2QE2 - chain A; structure by X-ray diffraction, 2.90 A resolution.

Chain A:
Name: RNA-directed RNA polymerase
From: Hepatitis C virus subtype 1b
Notes: EC 2.7.7.48
UniProt: Q99AU2 (Q99AU2_9HEPC); residues 1-570 here correspond to UniProt positions 2420-2989 (UniProt number = residue number + 2419)
Amino-acid sequence (578 residues; row label = number of the first residue in the row):
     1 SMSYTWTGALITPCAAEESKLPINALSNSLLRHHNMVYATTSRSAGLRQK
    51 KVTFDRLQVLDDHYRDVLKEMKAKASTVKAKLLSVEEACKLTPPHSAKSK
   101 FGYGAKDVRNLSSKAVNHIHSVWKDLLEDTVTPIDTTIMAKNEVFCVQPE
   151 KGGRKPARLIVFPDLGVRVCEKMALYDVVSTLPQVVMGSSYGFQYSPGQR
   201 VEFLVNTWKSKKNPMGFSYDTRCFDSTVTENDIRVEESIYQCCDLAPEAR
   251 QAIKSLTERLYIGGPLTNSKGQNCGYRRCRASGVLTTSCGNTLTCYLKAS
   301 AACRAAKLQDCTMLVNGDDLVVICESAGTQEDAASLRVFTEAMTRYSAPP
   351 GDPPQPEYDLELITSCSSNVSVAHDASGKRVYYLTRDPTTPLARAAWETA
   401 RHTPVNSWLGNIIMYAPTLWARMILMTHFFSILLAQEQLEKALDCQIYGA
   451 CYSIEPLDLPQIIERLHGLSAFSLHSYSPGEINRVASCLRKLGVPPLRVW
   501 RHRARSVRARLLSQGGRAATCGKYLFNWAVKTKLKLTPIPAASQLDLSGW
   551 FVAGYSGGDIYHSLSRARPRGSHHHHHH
Not modelled in the structure: 1-29, 98-100, 130-132, 151, 347-348, 544-546, 563-578
Differences from the reference sequence: expression tag (571-578)
Cystine bridges: Cys-303/Cys-311
Residues lining bound ligands: 452 (2-{[N-(2-acetyl-5-chloro-4-fluorophenyl)glycyl]amino}benzoic acid): Phe-193, Ser-196, Pro-197, Arg-200, Asn-316, Cys-366, Ser-368, Leu-384, Arg-386, Gly-410, Asn-411, Met-414, Tyr-415, Gln-446, Ile-447, Tyr-448, Gly-449

In short:
Chain A binds compound 452.
Chain A is RNA-directed RNA polymerase (Hepatitis C virus subtype 1b); the structure, Structure of HCV NS5B
Bound to an Anthranilic Acid Inhibitor, was determined by X-ray diffraction together with 2QE5 from the same
study.
